Entry 1GY5 (X-ray diffraction, 2.30 A resolution); this record covers chains A and B.

Chain A (and B):
Name: Nuclear transport factor 2
Source organism: Homo sapiens
Notes: chain B of this document is another copy of the same molecule, construct and numbering; everything in this record applies to it too
Reference sequence: P13662 (NTF2_HUMAN); residue numbers follow UniProt; this construct covers 1-127
Amino-acid sequence (127 residues; each row starts with the number of its first residue):
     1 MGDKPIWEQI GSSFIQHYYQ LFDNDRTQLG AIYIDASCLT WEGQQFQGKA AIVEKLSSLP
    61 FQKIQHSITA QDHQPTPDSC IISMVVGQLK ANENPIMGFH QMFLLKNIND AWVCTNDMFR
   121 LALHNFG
Not modelled in the structure: 1-3, 127 (chain B: 1-3)
Differences from the reference sequence: engineered mutation N92 (Asp in P13662), N94 (Asp in P13662)
Reported in the primary citation:
  - mutagenesis - D92N/D94N: decreased binding to RanGDP (citing earlier work)
  - contacts within the chain: C38-F126, Q45-F126, Q47-F126
  - conformationally variable residues (side-chain flip): W7, Q45, Q47

Chain A / chain B interface:
Pairs across the interface (61; chain A residue first):
  C38(A) with Q74(B), hydrogen bond (backbone-side chain)
  L39(A) with Q74(B)
  T40(A) with D72(B); Q74(B), hydrogen bond
  Q45(A) with H73(B); Q74(B)
  Q47(A) with W7(B)
  D72(A) with T40(B); G43(B); M118(B); R120(B), salt bridge
  Q74(A) with C38(B); L39(B); T40(B), hydrogen bond; N116(B); D117(B), hydrogen bond (side chain-backbone); M118(B)
  P75(A) with N116(B)
  T76(A) with L104(B); N116(B)
  P77(A) with T115(B); N116(B)
  D78(A) with K106(B), salt bridge
  C80(A) with D78(B)
  I82(A) with M102(B), hydrophobic; N116(B); M118(B), hydrophobic
  M84(A) with M102(B), hydrophobic; M118(B)
  V86(A) with R120(B)
  H100(A) with M84(B); H100(B)
  Q101(A) with M84(B)
  M102(A) with I82(B), hydrophobic; M84(B), hydrophobic; M102(B), hydrophobic
  L104(A) with T76(B); I82(B), hydrophobic
  K106(A) with D78(B), salt bridge
  T115(A) with P77(B)
  N116(A) with Q74(B); P75(B); T76(B); P77(B); I82(B)
  D117(A) with Q74(B), hydrogen bond (backbone-side chain)
  M118(A) with D72(B); H73(B); Q74(B); I82(B); M84(B), hydrophobic
  R120(A) with A70(B); D72(B), salt bridge
  H124(A) with L123(B), hydrogen bond (side chain-backbone); H124(B), hydrogen bond (side chain-backbone)
  N125(A) with A122(B); L123(B), hydrogen bond (backbone-backbone)
  F126(A) with H100(B); R120(B); L121(B); L123(B)
Interface residues without a listed pair, chain A (32 interface residues in all): A36, G43, A70, H73
Interface residues without a listed pair, chain B (32 interface residues in all): Q45, C80, V86, N125
The authors on this interface:
  - specific contacts: W7(A)-F126(B)

Overview:
Chain A and chain B each contribute 32 residues to their interface; the contacts include 8 hydrogen bonds and
4 salt bridges. Polar pairs include D72(A)-R120(B), D78(A)-K106(B) and C38(A)-Q74(B). The paper describes a
contact between W7(A) and F126(B). From the paper: D92N/D94N of chain A reduce binding to RanGDP;
conformational variability at W7(A), Q45(A) and Q47(A).
Both chains are Nuclear transport factor 2 (Homo sapiens). Entry 1GY5 (D92N,D94N double point mutant of human
Nuclear Transport Factor 2 (NTF2)) was determined by X-ray diffraction together with 1GY6, 1GY7 and 1GYB from
the same study.
